PDB entry 8H3U | electron microscopy, 4.70 A resolution (low resolution: residue-level contacts below are approximate; hydrogen-bond / salt-bridge calls are withheld) | chains A and B

Chain A:
Name: Enteropeptidase non-catalytic heavy chain
Organism: Homo sapiens
UniProt: P98073 (ENTK_HUMAN); numbering as in UniProt (aligned over 183-784)
Chain sequence (602 residues; numbered 183 to 784; the number before each row is that of its first residue):
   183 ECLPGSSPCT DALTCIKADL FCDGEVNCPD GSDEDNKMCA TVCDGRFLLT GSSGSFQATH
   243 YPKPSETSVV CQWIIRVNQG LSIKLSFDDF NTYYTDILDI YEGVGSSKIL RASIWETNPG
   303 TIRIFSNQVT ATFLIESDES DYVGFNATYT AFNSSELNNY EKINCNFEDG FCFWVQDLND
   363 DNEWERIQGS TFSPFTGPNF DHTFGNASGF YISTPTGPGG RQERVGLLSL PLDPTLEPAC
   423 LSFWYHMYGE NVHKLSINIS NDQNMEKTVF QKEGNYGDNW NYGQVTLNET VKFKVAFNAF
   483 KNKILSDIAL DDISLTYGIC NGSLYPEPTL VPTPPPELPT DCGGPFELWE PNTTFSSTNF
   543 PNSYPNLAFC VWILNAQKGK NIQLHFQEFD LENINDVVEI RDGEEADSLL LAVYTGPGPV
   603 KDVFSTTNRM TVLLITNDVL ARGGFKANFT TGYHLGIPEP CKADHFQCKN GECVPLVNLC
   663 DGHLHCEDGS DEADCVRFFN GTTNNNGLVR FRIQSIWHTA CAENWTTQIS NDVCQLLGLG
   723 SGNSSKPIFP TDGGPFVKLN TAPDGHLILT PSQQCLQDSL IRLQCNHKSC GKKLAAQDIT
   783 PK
Disordered / not traced: 505-523
Disulfides: Cys-184/Cys-197, Cys-191/Cys-210, Cys-204/Cys-221, Cys-225/Cys-253, Cys-347/Cys-354, Cys-422/Cys-502, Cys-650/Cys-668, Cys-662/Cys-677, Cys-716/Cys-767

Chain B:
Name: Enteropeptidase catalytic light chain
Organism: Homo sapiens
Notes: engineered mutation(s): H825A,D876A,S971A
UniProt: P98073 (ENTK_HUMAN); residues 785-1019 here = UniProt positions 785-1019
Chain sequence (235 residues; each row starts with the number of its first residue):
   785 IVGGSNAKEG AWPWVVGLYY GGRLLCGASL VSSDWLVSAA HCVYGRNLEP SKWTAILGLH
   845 MKSNLTSPQT VPRLIDEIVI NPHYNRRRKD NDIAMMHLEF KVNYTDYIQP ICLPEENQVF
   905 PPGRNCSIAG WGTVVYQGTT ANILQEADVP LLSNERCQQQ MPEYNITENM ICAGYEEGGI
   965 DSCQGDSGGP LMCQENNRWF LAGVTSFGYK CALPNRPGVY ARVSRFTEWI QSFLH
Disulfides: Cys-810/Cys-826, Cys-910/Cys-977, Cys-941/Cys-956, Cys-967/Cys-995
What the authors report for this chain:
  - mutagenesis - H825A/D876A/S971A: abolished catalytic activity

Chain A / chain B interface:
Residue-residue contacts (40):
  Ile-576(A) / Tyr-804(B)
  Ile-576(A) / Tyr-828(B)
  Ile-576(A) / Gly-829(B)
  Ile-576(A) / Arg-830(B)
  Val-579(A) / Tyr-828(B)
  Val-579(A) / Gly-829(B)
  Glu-581(A) / Tyr-828(B)
  Glu-581(A) / Arg-871(B)
  Arg-583(A) / Tyr-868(B)
  Arg-583(A) / Asn-869(B)
  Arg-583(A) / Arg-871(B)
  Leu-591(A) / Pro-866(B)
  Leu-592(A) / Asn-865(B)
  Leu-592(A) / Pro-866(B)
  Val-595(A) / Gly-829(B)
  Val-595(A) / Asn-831(B)
  Val-595(A) / Leu-832(B)
  Tyr-596(A) / Leu-832(B)
  Thr-597(A) / Gly-829(B)
  Thr-597(A) / Leu-832(B)
  Leu-615(A) / Arg-871(B)
  Ile-617(A) / Tyr-828(B)
  His-769(A) / Cys-896(B)
  His-769(A) / Arg-982(B)
  Ser-771(A) / Gln-893(B)
  Ser-771(A) / Pro-894(B)
  Cys-772(A) / Pro-894(B)
  Cys-772(A) / Cys-896(B)  disulfide
  Cys-772(A) / Arg-982(B)
  Gly-773(A) / Trp-798(B)
  Gly-773(A) / Cys-896(B)
  Gly-773(A) / Trp-983(B)
  Lys-774(A) / Arg-982(B)
  Lys-775(A) / Ala-795(B)
  Lys-775(A) / Trp-798(B)
  Lys-775(A) / Trp-983(B)
  Leu-776(A) / Gln-893(B)
  Ala-777(A) / Gly-794(B)
  Ala-777(A) / Asp-890(B)
  Lys-784(A) / Ser-789(B)
Also at the interface, not in a pair above, chain A (21 interface residues in all): Ser-590
Also at the interface, not in a pair above, chain B (26 interface residues in all): Ile-864, His-867, Arg-870, Ile-895, Asn-981
Inter-chain disulfides: Cys-772(A)/Cys-896(B)

Summary:
Chain A and chain B form an interface of 21 and 26 residues respectively, with 1 disulfide bond. The paper
reports that H825A/D876A/S971A of chain B abolish catalytic activity.
Chain A is Enteropeptidase non-catalytic heavy chain and chain B is Enteropeptidase catalytic light chain,
both from Homo sapiens; the structure, Inhibitor-bound EP, polyA model, was determined by electron microscopy
together with 8H3S, 7WQW, 7WQX, 7WQZ and 7WR7 from the same study.
